Entry 6TDE (X-ray diffraction, 2.29 A resolution); this record covers chains C and E of the 5 polymer chains in the assembly.

Chain C:
Name: Tubulin alpha chain
Source organism: Ovis aries
Sequence (451 residues; numbered 1 to 451; the number before each row is that of its first residue):
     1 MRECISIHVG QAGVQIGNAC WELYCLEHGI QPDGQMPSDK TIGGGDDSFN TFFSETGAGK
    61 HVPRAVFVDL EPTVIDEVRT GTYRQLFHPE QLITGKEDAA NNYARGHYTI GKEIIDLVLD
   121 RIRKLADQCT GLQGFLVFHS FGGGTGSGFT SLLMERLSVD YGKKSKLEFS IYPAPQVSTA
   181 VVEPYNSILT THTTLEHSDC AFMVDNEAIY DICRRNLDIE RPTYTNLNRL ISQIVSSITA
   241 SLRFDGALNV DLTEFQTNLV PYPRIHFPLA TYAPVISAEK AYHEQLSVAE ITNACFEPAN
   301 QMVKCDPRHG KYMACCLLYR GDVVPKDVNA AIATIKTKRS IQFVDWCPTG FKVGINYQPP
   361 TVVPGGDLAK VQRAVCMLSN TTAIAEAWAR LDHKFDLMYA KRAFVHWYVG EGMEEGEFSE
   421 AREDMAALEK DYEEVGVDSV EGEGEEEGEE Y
Unresolved in the structure: 39-44, 441-451
Ligand contacts:
  - GTP (guanosine-5'-triphosphate): Gly10, Gln11, Ala12, Gln15, Ile16, Asp69, Asp98, Ala99, Ala100, Asn101, Ser140, Gly142, Gly143, Gly144, Thr145, Gly146, Ile171, Pro173, Val177, Ser178, Thr179, Glu183, Asn206, Tyr224, Leu227, Asn228, Ile231
  - N3Z (N-[(10S)-3,4,5-trimethoxy-16-methylidene-14-oxatetracyclo[9.7.0.02,7.013,17]octadeca-1(18),2,4,6,11,13(17)-hexaen-10-yl]ethanamide): Asn101, Ser178, Thr179, Ala180, Val181

Chain E:
Name: Stathmin-4
Source organism: Rattus norvegicus
UniProtKB: P63043 (STMN4_RAT); residues 5-145 here correspond to UniProt positions 49-189 (UniProt number = residue number + 44)
Sequence (143 residues; numbered 3 to 145; the number before each row is that of its first residue):
     3 XADMEVIELN KATSGQSWEV ILKPPSFDGV PEFNASLPRR RDPSLEEIQK KLEAAEERRK
    63 YQEAELLKHL AEKREHEREV IQKAIEENNN FIKMAKEKLA QKMESNKENR EAHLAAMLER
   123 LQEKDKHAEE VRKNKELKEE ASR
Unresolved in the structure: 3, 34-44
Construct notes: acetylation (3); expression tag (4); engineered mutation Ala14 (Cys58 in P63043), Trp20 (Phe64 in P63043)
Modified / non-standard residues: ACE (acetyl group) at position 3
UniProt features mapped onto this chain:
  - modified residue: Ser46 (Phosphoserine)

How chain C and chain E interact:
Residue-residue contacts (28; chain C residue first):
  His107(C) - Met105(E)
  Tyr108(C) - Lys104(E)
  Tyr108(C) - Met105(E)  hydrophobic
  Tyr108(C) - Asn108(E)
  Thr109(C) - Arg112(E)
  Glu155(C) - Leu101(E)
  Arg156(C) - Leu101(E)
  Ser158(C) - Phe93(E)
  Ser158(C) - Ile94(E)
  Val159(C) - Ile94(E)
  Val159(C) - Ala97(E)
  Val159(C) - Lys98(E)
  Gly162(C) - Asn90(E)
  Gly162(C) - Phe93(E)
  Gly162(C) - Ile94(E)
  Lys163(C) - Glu89(E)  salt bridge
  Lys163(C) - Asn90(E)  hydrogen bond (backbone-side chain)
  Glu196(C) - Lys100(E)  salt bridge
  Val409(C) - His115(E)  hydrogen bond (backbone-side chain)
  Gly410(C) - Arg112(E)
  Glu411(C) - Asn108(E)
  Glu411(C) - Arg112(E)  salt bridge
  Gly412(C) - Asn108(E)  hydrogen bond (backbone-side chain)
  Gly412(C) - Asn111(E)  hydrogen bond (backbone-side chain)
  Gly412(C) - Arg112(E)
  Met413(C) - Asn108(E)  hydrogen bond (backbone-side chain)
  Glu414(C) - Asn111(E)  hydrogen bond
  Glu417(C) - Lys104(E)
Other interface residues (no listed pair), chain C (20 interface residues in all): Lys112, Leu152, His197
Other interface residues (no listed pair), chain E (16 interface residues in all): Met96, Ser107

In short:
The interface between chain C and chain E involves 20 residues on one side and 16 on the other, with 6
hydrogen bonds and 3 salt bridges. Polar contacts include Lys163(C)-Glu89(E), Glu196(C)-Lys100(E) and
Glu411(C)-Arg112(E). Ligands of chain C: GTP and compound N3Z.
Here chain C is Tubulin alpha chain (Ovis aries) and chain E is Stathmin-4 (Rattus norvegicus). Entry 6TDE
(Tubulin-inhibitor complex) was determined by X-ray diffraction.
